PDB entry 2WTC | X-ray diffraction, 3.00 A resolution | chain A

[Chain A]
Protein: Serine/threonine-protein kinase CHK2
Organism: Homo sapiens
Notes: EC 2.7.11.1; fragment: kinase domain, residues 210-531
Reference sequence: O96017 (CHK2_HUMAN); residue numbers follow UniProt; this construct covers 210-531
Sequence (329 residues; row label = number of the first residue in the row):
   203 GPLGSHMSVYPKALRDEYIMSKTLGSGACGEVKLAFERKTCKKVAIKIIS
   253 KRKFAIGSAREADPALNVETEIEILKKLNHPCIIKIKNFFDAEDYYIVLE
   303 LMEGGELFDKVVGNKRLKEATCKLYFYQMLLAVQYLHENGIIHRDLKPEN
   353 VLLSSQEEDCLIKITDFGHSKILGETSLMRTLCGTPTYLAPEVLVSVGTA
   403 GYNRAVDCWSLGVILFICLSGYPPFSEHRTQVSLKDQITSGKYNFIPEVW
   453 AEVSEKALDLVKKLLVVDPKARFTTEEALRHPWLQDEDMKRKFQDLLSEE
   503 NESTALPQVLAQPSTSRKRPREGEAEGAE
Not modelled in the structure: 203-210, 229-232, 254-265, 376-377, 513-531
Residues lining bound ligands: VGM (4-[2-amino-5-(4-hydroxy-3-methoxyphenyl)pyridin-3-yl]benzamide): Leu-226, Val-234, Ala-247, Lys-249, Glu-273, Ile-286, Leu-301, Glu-302, Leu-303, Met-304, Glu-305, Gly-306, Gly-307, Asn-352, Leu-354, Thr-367, Asp-368
Swiss-Prot annotation at these positions:
  - region: Asp-368 to Glu-394 (T-loop/activation segment)
  - active site: Asp-347 (Proton acceptor)
  - binding site (ATP): Gly-227 to Val-234, Lys-249, Glu-302 to Glu-308, Glu-351, Asn-352, Asp-368
  - modified residue: Ser-379 (Phosphoserine), Thr-383 (Phosphothreonine), Thr-387 (Phosphothreonine), Ser-456 (Phosphoserine)
  - natural variant: Glu-239 (E239K: In prostate cancer), Ile-251 (I251F: In prostate cancer; uncertain significance), Arg-318 (R318H: In prostate cancer; uncertain significance), Thr-323 (T323P: In prostate cancer), Tyr-327 (Y327C: In prostate cancer; uncertain significance), His-371 (H371Y: Confers a moderate risk of breast cancer), Tyr-390 (Y390C: In BC), Ser-428 (S428F: May increase breast cancer risk), Thr-476 (T476K: In prostate cancer)
  - mutagenesis: Asp-347 (D347A: Loss of kinase activity and of the ability to phosphorylate CDC25A), Asp-368 (D368N: Loss of autophosphorylation activity), Ser-379 (S379A: Abrogates autophosphorylation at Ser-379 and prevents ubiquitination), Thr-383 (T383A: Loss of phosphorylation in response to ionizing radiation), Thr-387 (T387A: Loss of phosphorylation in response to ionizing radiation), Ser-456 (S456A: Increased ubiquitination and degradation by the proteasome)

[In short]
Ligands of chain A: compound VGM. UniProt lists active-site residue Asp-347, 19 ATP-binding residues and 6
mutagenesis sites.
Chain A is Serine/threonine-protein kinase CHK2 (Homo sapiens); the structure, Crystal structure of CHK2 in
complex with an inhibitor, was determined by X-ray diffraction (same publication as 2WTD, 2WTI and 2WTJ).
